7AFH - chains M and S of the 9 polymer chains in the assembly; structure by electron microscopy, 3.59 A resolution.

Chain M:
Molecule: 30S ribosomal protein S13
Organism: Escherichia coli
UniProt: C3SR52 (C3SR52_ECOLX); residues 1-118 here = UniProt positions 1-118
Chain sequence (118 residues; row label = number of the first residue in the row):
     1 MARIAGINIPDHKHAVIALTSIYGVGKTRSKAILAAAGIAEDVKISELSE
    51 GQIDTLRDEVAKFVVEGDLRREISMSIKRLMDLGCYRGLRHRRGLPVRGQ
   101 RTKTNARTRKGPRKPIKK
Unresolved in the structure: 1, 116-118

Chain S:
Molecule: 30S ribosomal protein S19
Organism: Escherichia coli
UniProt: C3SQW2 (C3SQW2_ECOLX); residue numbers follow UniProt; this construct covers 1-92
Chain sequence (92 residues; numbered 1 to 92; the number before each row is that of its first residue):
     1 MPRSLKKGPFIDLHLLKKVEKAVESGDKKPLRTWSRRSTIFPNMIGLTIA
    51 VHNGRQHVPVFVTDEMVGHKLGEFAPTRTYRGHAADKKAKKK
Unresolved in the structure: 1, 84-92

Chain M / chain S interface:
Contacting residue pairs - 11 pairs, chain M then chain S:
  Arg79(M) - Glu65(S)
  Arg79(M) - His69(S)
  Leu83(M) - Glu65(S)
  Leu83(M) - His69(S)
  Leu83(M) - Phe74(S)
  Gly84(M) - Phe74(S)
  Cys85(M) - Glu73(S)
  Cys85(M) - Phe74(S)  hydrophobic
  Tyr86(M) - Glu73(S)  hydrogen bond (backbone-backbone)
  Leu89(M) - Pro76(S)  hydrophobic
  Arg93(M) - Tyr80(S)
Other interface residues (no listed pair), chain M (8 interface residues in all): Arg87
Other interface residues (no listed pair), chain S (7 interface residues in all): Met66

In short:
8 residues of chain M face 7 of chain S across their interface; the contacts include 1 hydrogen bond. The
hydrogen-bonded pair Tyr86(M)-Glu73(S) is a backbone contact.
Chain M is 30S ribosomal protein S13 and chain S is 30S ribosomal protein S19, both from Escherichia coli; the
structure, Bacterial 30S ribosomal subunit assembly complex state C (head domain), was determined by electron
microscopy (same publication as 7AF3, 7AF5, 7AF8, 7AFA, 7AFD, 7AFI and 17 further entries).
